Entry 4UTP (X-ray diffraction, 2.00 A resolution); this record covers chain A.

[Chain A]
Name: Manganese abc transporter substrate-binding lipoprotein
Source organism: Streptococcus pneumoniae
UniProtKB: P0A4G2 (MTSA_STRPN); numbering as in UniProt (aligned over 1-309)
Sequence (314 residues; row label = number of the first residue in the row):
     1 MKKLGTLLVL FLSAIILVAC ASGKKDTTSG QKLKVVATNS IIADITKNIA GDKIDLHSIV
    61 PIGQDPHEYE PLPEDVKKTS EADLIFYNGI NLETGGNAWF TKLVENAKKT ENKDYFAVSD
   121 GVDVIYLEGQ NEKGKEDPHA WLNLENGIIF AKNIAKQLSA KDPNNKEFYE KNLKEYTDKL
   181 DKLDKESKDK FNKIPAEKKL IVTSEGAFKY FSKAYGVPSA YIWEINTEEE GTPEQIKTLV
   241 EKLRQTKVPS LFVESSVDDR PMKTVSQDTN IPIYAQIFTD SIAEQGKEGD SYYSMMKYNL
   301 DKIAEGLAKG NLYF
Disordered / not traced: 1-31
Construct notes: expression tag (310-314)
Metal / ion sites: Cd2+ site 1 near His-57 (its only coordinating residue here); Cd2+ site 2: His-67, His-139, Glu-205, Asp-280; Cd2+ site 3 near Glu-68 (its only coordinating residue here); Cd2+ site 4 near Glu-70 (its only coordinating residue here); Cd2+ site 5 near Glu-81 (its only coordinating residue here); Cd2+ site 6: Asp-123 (shared with 1 residue of chain B); Cd2+ site 7: Glu-145 (shared with 1 residue of chain B); Cd2+ site 8: Glu-186, Asp-189; Cd2+ site 9 near Glu-186 (its only coordinating residue here); Cd2+ site 10 near Glu-230 (its only coordinating residue here); Cd2+ site 11 near Asp-290 (its only coordinating residue here); Cd2+ site 12: Asp-301, Glu-305 (shared with 1 residue of chain B); 1 more Cd2+ sites not listed
Swiss-Prot annotation at these positions:
  - binding site (Mn(2+)): His-67, His-139, Glu-205, Asp-280
  - lipidation: Cys-20 (N-palmitoyl cysteine)
  - natural variant: Leu-8 (L8F: In strain: NA-1508/92), Val-9 (V9I: In strain: NA-1064/97), Ala-14 (A14V: In strain: NA-1064/97, NA-1383/97 and 1 more), Ile-16 (I16A: In strain: NA-1064/97 and NA-1383/97; I16V: In strain: NA-1508/92), Thr-27 to Thr-28 (sequence variant, change not given here; In strain: NA-1064/97, NA-1383/97 and 1 more), Gly-30 (G30S: In strain: NA-1064/97), Ile-62 (I62V: In strain: NA-1383/97), Glu-81 (E81Q: In strain: NA-1383/97), Asp-83 (D83N: In strain: TIGR4), Asp-120 (D120E: In strain: NA-1064/97, NA-1383/97 and 1 more), Gln-130 (Q130K: In strain: NA-1064/97 and NA-1508/92), Ile-148 (I148M: In strain: NA-1383/97), 8 further natural variant entries in UniProt
Reported in the primary citation:
  - Cd2+ coordination: His-67, His-139, Glu-205, Asp-280
  - conformationally variable residues (helix shift): Asp-184 to Ile-194

[Summary]
His-67, His-139, Glu-205 and Asp-280 form the Cd2+ site 2. Glu-186 and Asp-189 form the Cd2+ site 8. Curated
annotation (UniProt) lists 4 Mn2+-binding residues. The paper reports Cd2+ coordination by His-67, His-139 and
Glu-205 among others; conformational variability at Asp-184.
Chain A is Manganese abc transporter substrate-binding lipoprotein (Streptococcus pneumoniae); the structure,
Crystal structure of pneumococcal surface antigen PsaA in the Cd- bound, closed state, was determined by X-ray
diffraction, deposited together with 4UTO.
